Entry 7Q7U (X-ray diffraction, 1.78 A resolution); this record covers chain A.

Chain A:
Molecule: B-cell lymphoma 6 protein
Source organism: Homo sapiens
UniProt: P41182 (BCL6_HUMAN); residues 5-129 here = UniProt positions 5-129
Sequence (144 residues; numbered -14 to 129; the number before each row is that of its first residue; numbers below 1 keep their minus sign (Gly-14 is residue -14)):
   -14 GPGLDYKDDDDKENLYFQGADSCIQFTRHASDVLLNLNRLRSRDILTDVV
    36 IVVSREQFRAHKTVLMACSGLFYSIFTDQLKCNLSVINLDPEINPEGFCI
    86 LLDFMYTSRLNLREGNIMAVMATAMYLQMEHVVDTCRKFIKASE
Disordered / not traced: -14 to -2
Differences from the reference sequence: expression tag (-14 to 4)
Ligand contacts: 9IE (2-chloranyl-4-[[(2S)-2,7-dimethyl-6-oxidanylidene-1,2,3,4-tetrahydro-[1,4]oxazepino[2,3-c]quinolin-10-yl]amino]pyridine-3-carbonitrile): His14, Asp17, Val18, Asn21, Arg24, Leu25, Met51, Ala52, Cys53, Ser54, Gly55, Tyr58, Phe89, Gln113, Met114, Glu115, His116
What the authors report for this chain:
  - binding site for 9IE: Val18, Cys53

Overview:
Ligands of chain A: compound 9IE. From the paper: a binding site for 9IE at Val18 and Cys53.
Chain A is B-cell lymphoma 6 protein (Homo sapiens); the structure, Crystal structure of human BCL6 BTB domain
in complex with compound 9a, was determined by X-ray diffraction together with 7Q7R, 7Q7S, 7Q7T and 7Q7V from
the same study.
